PDB entry 8D6Y | electron microscopy, 10.00 A resolution (very low resolution: no residue pairs are listed; an interface is given only as per-side residue counts) | chains G and f of the 41 polymer chains in the assembly

[Chain G]
Protein: Proteasome subunit alpha
From: Mycobacterium tuberculosis
Notes: EC 3.4.25.1
Reference sequence: A5U4D5 (PSA_MYCTA); residues 1-248 here = UniProt positions 1-248
Sequence (248 residues; row label = number of the first residue in the row):
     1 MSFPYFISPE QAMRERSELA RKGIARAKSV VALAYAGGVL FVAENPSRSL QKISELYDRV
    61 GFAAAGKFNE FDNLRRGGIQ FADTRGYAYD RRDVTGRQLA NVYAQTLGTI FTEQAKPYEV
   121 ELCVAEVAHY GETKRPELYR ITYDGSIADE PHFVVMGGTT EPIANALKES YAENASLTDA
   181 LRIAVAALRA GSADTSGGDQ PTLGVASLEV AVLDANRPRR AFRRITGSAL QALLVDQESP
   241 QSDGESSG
Not modelled in the structure: 1-7, 191-202, 235-248
Reported in the primary citation:
  - mutagenesis - E119A: abolished catalytic activity on Pup-FabD
  - mutagenesis - D144A, S146A: decreased catalytic activity on Pup-FabD

[Chain f]
Protein: Proteasome-associated ATPase
From: Mycobacterium tuberculosis
Notes: fragment: C-terminal Gly-Gln-Tyr-Leu (GQYL) motif
Reference sequence: A1KKF8 (ARC_MYCBP); residues 171-174 here correspond to UniProt positions 606-609 (UniProt number = residue number + 435)
Sequence (4 residues; numbered 171 to 174; the number before each row is that of its first residue):
   171 GQYL
Swiss-Prot annotation at these positions:
  - region: Tyr-173, Leu-174 (Docks into pockets in the proteasome alpha-ring)

[Chain G / chain f interface]
At this resolution (10 A) residue pairs are not listed: 13 residues of chain G and 4 of chain f lie at the interface.

[Overview]
13 residues of chain G face 4 of chain f across their interface. From the paper: D144A and S146A of chain G
reduce catalytic activity on Pup-FabD; E119A of chain G abolishes catalytic activity on Pup-FabD.
Chain G is Proteasome subunit alpha and chain f is Proteasome-associated ATPase, both from Mycobacterium
tuberculosis; the structure, Structure of the Mycobacterium tuberculosis 20S proteasome bound to the ADP-bound
Mpa ATPase, was determined by electron microscopy, deposited together with 8D6V, 8D6W and 8D6X.
